Entry 8POK (electron microscopy, 3.40 A resolution); this record covers chains C and E of the 5 polymer chains in the assembly.

# Chain C
Molecule: Guanine nucleotide-binding protein G(I)/G(S)/G(T) subunit beta-1
From: Homo sapiens
Reference sequence: P62873 (GBB1_HUMAN); residues 7-345 here correspond to UniProt positions 2-340 (UniProt number = residue number - 5)
Sequence (345 residues; numbered 1 to 345; the number before each row is that of its first residue):
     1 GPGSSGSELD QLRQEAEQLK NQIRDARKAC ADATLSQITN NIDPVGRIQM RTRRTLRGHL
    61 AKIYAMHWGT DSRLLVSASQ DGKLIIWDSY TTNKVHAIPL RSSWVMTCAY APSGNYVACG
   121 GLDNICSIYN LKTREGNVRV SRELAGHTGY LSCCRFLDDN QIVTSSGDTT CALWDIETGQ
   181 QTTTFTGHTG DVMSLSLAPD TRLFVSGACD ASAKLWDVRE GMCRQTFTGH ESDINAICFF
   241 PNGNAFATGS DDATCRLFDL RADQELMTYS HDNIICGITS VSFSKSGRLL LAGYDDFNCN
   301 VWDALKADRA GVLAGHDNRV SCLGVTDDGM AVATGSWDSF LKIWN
Not modelled in the structure: 1-6
Differences from the reference sequence: expression tag (1-6)
UniProt features mapped onto this chain:
  - modified residue: S7 (N-acetylserine), H271 (Phosphohistidine)

# Chain E
Molecule: Nanobody35
From: Lama glama
Notes: antibody fragment or engineered binder
Sequence (138 residues; each row starts with the number of its first residue):
     1 QVQLQESGGG LVQPGGSLRL SCAASGFTFS NYKMNWVRQA PGKGLEWVSD ISQSGASISY
    61 TGSVKGRFTI SRDNAKNTLY LQMNSLKPED TAVYYCARCP APFTRDCFDV TSTTYAYRGQ
   121 GTQVTVSSHH HHHHEPEA
Not modelled in the structure: 129-138

# Chain C / chain E interface
Contacting residue pairs - 16 pairs, chain C then chain E:
  R13(C) - Q120(E)  hydrogen bond
  C209(C) - Y117(E)
  D210(C) - A116(E)
  A211(C) - Y117(E)
  G229(C) - Q1(E)  hydrogen bond (backbone-side chain)
  E231(C) - F27(E)
  E231(C) - T28(E)  hydrogen bond
  E231(C) - Y32(E)  hydrogen bond
  E231(C) - R98(E)
  E231(C) - Y117(E)
  S232(C) - Y32(E)  hydrogen bond
  S232(C) - R98(E)
  S232(C) - P100(E)  hydrogen bond (side chain-backbone)
  S232(C) - Y117(E)
  D233(C) - Y117(E)  hydrogen bond
  I275(C) - F103(E)  hydrophobic
Other interface residues (no listed pair), chain C (11 interface residues in all): T228, D251
Other interface residues (no listed pair), chain E (13 interface residues in all): V2, G26, P102

# Overview
The interface between chain C and chain E involves 11 residues on one side and 13 on the other, with 7
hydrogen bonds. Polar pairs include R13(C)-Q120(E), G229(C)-Q1(E) and E231(C)-T28(E).
Chain C is Guanine nucleotide-binding protein G(I)/G(S)/G(T) subunit beta-1 (Homo sapiens) and chain E is
Nanobody35 (Lama glama); the structure, Cryo-EM structure of cell-free synthesized human histamine H2 receptor
coupled to heterotrimeric Gs protein in lipid ..., was determined by electron microscopy.
